PDB entry 9GSX | electron microscopy, 6.50 A resolution (low resolution: residue-level contacts below are approximate; hydrogen-bond / salt-bridge calls are withheld) | chains A and W of the 27 polymer chains in the assembly

# Chain A
Molecule: Flagellin
Organism: Campylobacter jejuni
UniProtKB: A0A5T0F6D4 (A0A5T0F6D4_CAMJU); numbering as in UniProt (aligned over 1-750)
Chain sequence (750 residues; each row starts with the number of its first residue):
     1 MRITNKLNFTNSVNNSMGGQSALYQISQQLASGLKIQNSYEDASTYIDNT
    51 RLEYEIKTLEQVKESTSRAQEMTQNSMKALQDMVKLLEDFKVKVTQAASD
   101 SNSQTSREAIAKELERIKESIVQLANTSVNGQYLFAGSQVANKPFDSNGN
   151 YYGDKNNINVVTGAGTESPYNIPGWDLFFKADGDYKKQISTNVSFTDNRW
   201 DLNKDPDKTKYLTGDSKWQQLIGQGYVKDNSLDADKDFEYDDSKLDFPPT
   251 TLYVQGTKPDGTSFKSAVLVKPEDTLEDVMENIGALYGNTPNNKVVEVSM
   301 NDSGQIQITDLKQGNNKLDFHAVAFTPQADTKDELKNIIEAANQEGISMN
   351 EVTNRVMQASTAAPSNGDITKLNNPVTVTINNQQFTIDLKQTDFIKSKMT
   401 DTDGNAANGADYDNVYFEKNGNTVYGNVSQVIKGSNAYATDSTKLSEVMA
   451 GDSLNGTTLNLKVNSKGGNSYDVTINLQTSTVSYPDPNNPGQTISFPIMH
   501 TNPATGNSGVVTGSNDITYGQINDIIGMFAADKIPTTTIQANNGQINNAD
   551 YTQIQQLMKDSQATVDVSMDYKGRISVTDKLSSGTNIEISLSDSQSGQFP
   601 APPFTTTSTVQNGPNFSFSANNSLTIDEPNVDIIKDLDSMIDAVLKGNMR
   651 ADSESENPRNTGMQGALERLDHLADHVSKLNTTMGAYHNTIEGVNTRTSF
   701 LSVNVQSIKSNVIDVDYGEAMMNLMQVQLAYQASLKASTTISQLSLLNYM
Not modelled in the structure: 1-6

# Chain W
Molecule: Flagellar hook-associated protein 2
Organism: Campylobacter jejuni
UniProtKB: Q9PHW6 (FLID_CAMJE); residue numbers follow UniProt; this construct covers 1-642
Chain sequence (642 residues; numbered 1 to 642; the number before each row is that of its first residue):
     1 MAFGSLSSLGFGSGVLTQDTIDKLKEAEQKARIDPYTKKIEENTTKQKDL
    51 TEIKTKLLSFQTAVSSLADATVFAKRKVVGSISDNPPASLTVNSGVALQS
   101 MNINVTQLAQKDVYQSKGLANDGGFVNAQLNGTADLTFFSNGKEYTVTVD
   151 KNTTYRDLADKINEASGGEIVAKIVNTGEKGTPYRLTLTSKETGEDSAIS
   201 FYAGKKDSNGKYQKDINAEKIFDDLGWGLDVSASIDPDKDKKGYGIKDAS
   251 LHIQTAQNAEFTLDGIKMFRSSNTVTDLGVGMTLTLNKTGEINFDVQQDF
   301 EGVTKAMQDLVDAYNDLVTNLNAATDYNSETGTKGTLQGISEVNSIRSSI
   351 LADLFDSQVVDGTTEDANGNKVNTKVMLSMQDFGLSLNDAGTLSFDSSKF
   401 EQKVKEDPDSTESFFSNITKYEDINHTGEVIKTGSLSKYLNSNGGNTNGL
   451 EFKPGDFTIVFNNQTYDLSKNSDGTNFKLTGKTEEELLQNLANHINSKGI
   501 EGLKVKVESYNQNNVTGFRLNFSGDGSSDFSIKGDANILKELGLSDVNIT
   551 SKPIEGKGIFSKLKATLQEMTGKDGSITKYDESLTNDIKSLNTSKDSTQA
   601 MIDTRYDTMANQWLQYESILNKLNQQLNTVTNMINAANNSNN
Not modelled in the structure: 1-6

# Interface between chain A and chain W
Pairs across the interface (62):
  Gln-74(A) / Tyr-327(W)
  Gln-74(A) / Gly-332(W)
  Gln-74(A) / Thr-333(W)
  Gln-74(A) / Lys-334(W)
  Asn-75(A) / Tyr-327(W)
  Lys-78(A) / Tyr-327(W)
  Lys-78(A) / Gln-338(W)
  Gln-81(A) / Asn-344(W)
  Gln-81(A) / Ser-348(W)
  Glu-88(A) / Ser-348(W)
  Asp-89(A) / Asp-389(W)
  Val-92(A) / Gln-381(W)
  Val-92(A) / Leu-387(W)
  Lys-93(A) / Asp-389(W)
  Thr-95(A) / Gln-381(W)
  Thr-95(A) / Asp-382(W)
  Gln-96(A) / Gln-381(W)
  Gln-96(A) / Asp-382(W)
  Ala-98(A) / Ala-367(W)
  Ala-98(A) / Val-376(W)
  Ala-98(A) / Met-377(W)
  Ala-98(A) / Leu-378(W)
  Ser-99(A) / Asp-366(W)
  Ser-99(A) / Ala-367(W)
  Ser-99(A) / Leu-378(W)
  Asp-100(A) / Gly-362(W)
  Asp-100(A) / Thr-363(W)
  Asp-100(A) / Thr-364(W)
  Asp-100(A) / Glu-365(W)
  Asp-100(A) / Asp-366(W)
  Asp-100(A) / Ala-367(W)
  Asp-100(A) / Thr-374(W)
  Asp-100(A) / Val-376(W)
  Ser-101(A) / Thr-363(W)
  Ser-101(A) / Glu-365(W)
  Asn-102(A) / Glu-365(W)
  Asn-102(A) / Asp-366(W)
  Arg-107(A) / Glu-365(W)
  Arg-107(A) / Asp-366(W)
  Pro-206(A) / Lys-371(W)
  Asp-207(A) / Lys-371(W)
  Asp-302(A) / Asn-368(W)
  Gly-647(A) / Asp-366(W)
  Gly-647(A) / Ala-367(W)
  Met-649(A) / Ala-367(W)
  Met-649(A) / Asn-368(W)
  Met-649(A) / Met-377(W)
  Arg-650(A) / Asn-368(W)
  Gln-664(A) / Met-377(W)
  Asn-681(A) / Asn-344(W)
  Val-703(A) / Arg-32(W)
  Asp-716(A) / Tyr-616(W)
  Gly-718(A) / Tyr-616(W)
  Glu-719(A) / Tyr-616(W)
  Met-722(A) / Tyr-616(W)
  Met-722(A) / Ile-619(W)
  Met-722(A) / Leu-623(W)
  Leu-729(A) / Leu-627(W)
  Lys-736(A) / Thr-631(W)
  Lys-736(A) / Ile-634(W)
  Lys-736(A) / Asn-635(W)
  Thr-740(A) / Asn-638(W)
Also at the interface, not in a pair above, chain A (41 interface residues in all): Val-84, Ser-103, Lys-208, Thr-209, Met-663, Ser-707, Met-721, Thr-739, Gln-743
Also at the interface, not in a pair above, chain W (35 interface residues in all): Ser-13, Ser-379, Asn-388

# Overview
The interface between chain A and chain W involves 41 residues on one side and 35 on the other.
Chain A is Flagellin and chain W is Flagellar hook-associated protein 2, both from Campylobacter jejuni; the
structure, Campylobacter hook-filament junction-cap complex, was determined by electron microscopy (same
publication as 9GNZ and 9GO6).
